6RAY - chains 4 and 7 of the 12 polymer chains in the assembly; structure by electron microscopy, 4.28 A resolution (low resolution: residue-level contacts below are approximate; hydrogen-bond / salt-bridge calls are withheld).

== Chain 4 ==
Molecule: DNA replication licensing factor MCM4
From: Drosophila melanogaster
Notes: EC 3.6.4.12
Reference sequence: Q26454 (MCM4_DROME); residues 1-866 here = UniProt positions 1-866
Sequence (866 residues; each row starts with the number of its first residue):
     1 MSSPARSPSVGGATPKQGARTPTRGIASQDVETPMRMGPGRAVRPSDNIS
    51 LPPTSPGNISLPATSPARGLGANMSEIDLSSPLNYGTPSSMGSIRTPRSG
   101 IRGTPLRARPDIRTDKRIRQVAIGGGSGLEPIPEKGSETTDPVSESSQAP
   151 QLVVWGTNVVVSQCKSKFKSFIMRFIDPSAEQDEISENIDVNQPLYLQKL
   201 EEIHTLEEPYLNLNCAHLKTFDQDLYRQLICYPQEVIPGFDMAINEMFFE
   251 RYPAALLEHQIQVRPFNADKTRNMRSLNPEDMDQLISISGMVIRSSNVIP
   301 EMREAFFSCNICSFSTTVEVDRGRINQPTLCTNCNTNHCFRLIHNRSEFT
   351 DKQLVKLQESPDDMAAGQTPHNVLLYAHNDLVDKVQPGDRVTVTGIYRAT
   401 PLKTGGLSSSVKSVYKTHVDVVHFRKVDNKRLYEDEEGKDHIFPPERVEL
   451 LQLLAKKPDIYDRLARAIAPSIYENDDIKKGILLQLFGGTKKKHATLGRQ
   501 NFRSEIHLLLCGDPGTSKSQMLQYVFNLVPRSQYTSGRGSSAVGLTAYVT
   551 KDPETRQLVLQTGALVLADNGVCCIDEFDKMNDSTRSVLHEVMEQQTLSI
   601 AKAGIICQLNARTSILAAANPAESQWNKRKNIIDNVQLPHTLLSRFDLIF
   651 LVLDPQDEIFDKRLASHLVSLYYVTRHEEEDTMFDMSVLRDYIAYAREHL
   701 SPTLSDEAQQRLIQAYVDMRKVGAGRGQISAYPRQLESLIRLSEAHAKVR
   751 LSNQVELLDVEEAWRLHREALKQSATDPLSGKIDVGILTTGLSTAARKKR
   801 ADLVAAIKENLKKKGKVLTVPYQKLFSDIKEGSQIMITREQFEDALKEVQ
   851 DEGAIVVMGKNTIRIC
Not modelled in the structure: 1-156, 263-265, 777-866
Curated features (UniProtKB/Swiss-Prot):
  - motif: Ser644 to Asp647 (Arginine finger)
  - binding site (ATP): Gly512 to Ser519
  - modified residue: Ser55 (Phosphoserine), Ser81 (Phosphoserine), Thr87 (Phosphothreonine)
  - mutagenesis: Lys518 (K518A: Slightly reduces complex helicase activity)
Ligand contacts:
  - ATP (adenosine-5'-triphosphate), molecule 1: Ile472, Glu474, Asp476, Pro514, Gly515, Thr516, Ser517, Lys518, Ser519, Gln520, Met521, Glu577, Ala618
  - ATP, molecule 2: Gln500, Phe502, His590, Arg645, Pro733, Arg734
Reported in the primary citation:
  - catalytic residues: Arg645 (citing earlier work)
  - mutagenesis - R645A: unchanged catalytic activity

== Chain 7 ==
Molecule: DNA replication licensing factor Mcm7
From: Drosophila melanogaster
Notes: EC 3.6.4.12
Reference sequence: Q9XYU0 (MCM7_DROME); numbering as in UniProt (aligned over 1-720)
Sequence (720 residues; each row starts with the number of its first residue):
     1 MARRDYAQDRESIKTFLSEFCKCDDDGKKEFVYGSQLVKLAHREQVLITI
    51 DLDDLAEFNESLAEAVVDNCRRYTSIFSDVIAELLPSYKQQEVHAKDALD
   101 VYIEHRLMMESRTRNPMEQRDERNSFPSELMKRFEVGFKPLSTEKAHSIR
   151 EVKAQHIGKLVTVRGIVTRCTEVKPMMVVATYTCDRCGSETYQPVNSLSF
   201 TPVHDCPSDDCRVNKAGGRLYLQTRGSKFVKFQEVKMQEHSDQVPVGHIP
   251 RSMTIMCRGEVTRMAQPGDHIVVSGVFLPLMRTGFAQMIQGLLSETFLQA
   301 HRIICINKNDEISDKDAELTPEELEELAQDDFYERLATSLAPEIYGHLDV
   351 KKALLLLLVGGVDKRPDGMKIRGNINICLMGDPGVAKSQLLGYISRLAVR
   401 SQYTTGRGSSGVGLTAAVMKDPLTGEMTLEGGALVLADQGVCCIDEFDKM
   451 ADQDRTAIHEVMEQQTISIAKAGIMTTLNARVSILAAANPAFGRYNPRRT
   501 VEQNIQLPAALLSRFDLLWLIQDKPDRDNDLRLAKHITYVHSHSKQPPTR
   551 VKALDMNLMRRYINLCKRKNPTIPDELTDYIVGAYVELRREARNQKDMTF
   601 TSARNLLGILRLSTALARLRLSDSVEKDDVAEALRLLEMSKDSLNQIHEH
   651 QKGHVPNTSDRIFAIVRELAGSGKAVKISDIMDRCTTKGFKPDQVDKCID
   701 DYEELNVWQVNMGRTKITFM
Not modelled in the structure: 1-2, 88-97, 111-118, 141-148, 165-166, 182-189, 237, 253, 275-276, 282-290, 294-296, 317-320, 420, 647-720
Ligand contacts:
  - ADP (adenosine-5'-diphosphate): Glu343, Ile344, Tyr345, His347, Pro383, Gly384, Val385, Ala386, Lys387, Ser388, Leu533, His536, Ile537
  - ATP (adenosine-5'-triphosphate): His459, Glu463, Arg514, Ala603, Arg604
Reported in the primary citation:
  - catalytic residues: Arg514 (citing earlier work)
  - mutagenesis - R514A: unchanged catalytic activity

== Interface between chain 4 and chain 7 ==
Contacting residue pairs (94; chain 4 residue first):
  Thr157(4) - His105(7)
  Asn158(4) - His105(7)
  Tyr232(4) - Tyr102(7)
  Ser276(4) - Arg263(7)
  Pro279(4) - Lys231(7)
  Met282(4) - Pro175(7)
  Asp283(4) - Arg225(7)
  Arg324(4) - Tyr221(7)
  Asn326(4) - Arg219(7)
  Pro361(4) - Asn479(7)
  Asp362(4) - Gln465(7)
  Asp362(4) - Asn479(7)
  Asp362(4) - Arg481(7)
  Asp363(4) - Arg481(7)
  Met364(4) - Thr477(7)
  Met364(4) - Asn479(7)
  Met364(4) - Arg481(7)
  Ala366(4) - Asp438(7)
  Ala366(4) - Gln439(7)
  Ala366(4) - Arg481(7)
  Gly367(4) - Val435(7)
  Gly367(4) - Leu436(7)
  Gly367(4) - Asp438(7)
  Gly367(4) - Leu478(7)
  Gly367(4) - Asn479(7)
  His371(4) - Glu172(7)
  Ser409(4) - Pro202(7)
  Ser410(4) - Ser199(7)
  Ser410(4) - Phe200(7)
  Val411(4) - Ser199(7)
  Val411(4) - Phe200(7)
  Val411(4) - Thr201(7)
  Val411(4) - Pro202(7)
  Lys412(4) - Leu198(7)
  Ser413(4) - Pro175(7)
  Ser413(4) - Met176(7)
  Ser413(4) - Met177(7)
  Ser413(4) - Leu198(7)
  Ser413(4) - Phe232(7)
  Val414(4) - Pro175(7)
  Val414(4) - Phe232(7)
  Tyr415(4) - Pro175(7)
  Tyr415(4) - Met177(7)
  Tyr415(4) - Leu222(7)
  Tyr415(4) - Phe229(7)
  Thr417(4) - Lys174(7)
  Pro470(4) - Asp367(7)
  Ser471(4) - Asp367(7)
  Gly515(4) - Ala603(7)
  Ser519(4) - Glu463(7)
  Gln520(4) - Met369(7)
  Gln523(4) - Met369(7)
  Asn527(4) - Arg365(7)
  Asn527(4) - Gly368(7)
  Tyr534(4) - Glu460(7)
  Tyr534(4) - Glu463(7)
  Tyr534(4) - Ser468(7)
  Thr535(4) - Glu460(7)
  Thr535(4) - Ser468(7)
  Ser536(4) - Glu460(7)
  Gly537(4) - Thr456(7)
  Arg538(4) - Gln453(7)
  Arg538(4) - Thr456(7)
  Gly539(4) - Lys471(7)
  Ser540(4) - Ile469(7)
  Ser540(4) - Ala470(7)
  Gly544(4) - Ala470(7)
  Lys551(4) - Gly425(7)
  Glu577(4) - His459(7)
  Gln625(4) - Phe600(7)
  Asp654(4) - Arg589(7)
  Gln656(4) - Arg593(7)
  Gln656(4) - Lys596(7)
  Asp657(4) - Arg589(7)
  Asp657(4) - Arg593(7)
  Glu658(4) - Val586(7)
  Glu658(4) - Arg589(7)
  Glu658(4) - Arg590(7)
  Glu658(4) - Arg593(7)
  Asp661(4) - Tyr585(7)
  Asp661(4) - Arg589(7)
  Lys662(4) - Val582(7)
  Lys662(4) - Val586(7)
  Ala665(4) - Val582(7)
  Ala665(4) - Leu606(7)
  Ser666(4) - Thr578(7)
  Ser666(4) - Val582(7)
  Ser670(4) - Thr578(7)
  Leu671(4) - Pro366(7)
  Tyr672(4) - Lys364(7)
  Tyr672(4) - Ile371(7)
  Tyr672(4) - Leu607(7)
  Tyr672(4) - Leu610(7)
  Tyr673(4) - Ile573(7)
Interface residues without a listed pair, chain 4 (74 interface residues in all): Glu235, Asn278, Glu280, Gln358, Ser360, Ala365, Gln368, Thr369, Tyr397, Thr404, Tyr524, Leu528, Ser541, Ala547, Tyr548, Thr550, Asp576, Lys580, Ser624, Val669
Interface residues without a listed pair, chain 7 (70 interface residues in all): Ala98, Val101, Val230, Pro267, Leu429, Arg455, Ala472, Met475, Pro508, Ala509

== In short ==
The interface between chain 4 and chain 7 involves 74 residues on one side and 70 on the other. One ATP
molecule is bound between chain 4 and chain 7. Bound to chain 4: ATP. Ligands of chain 7: ADP. From the paper:
catalytic residues Arg645(4) and Arg514(7); R645A of chain 4 leaves catalytic activity unchanged.
Chain 4 is DNA replication licensing factor MCM4 and chain 7 is DNA replication licensing factor Mcm7, both
from Drosophila melanogaster; the structure, D. melanogaster CMG-DNA, State 2A, was determined by electron
microscopy (same publication as 6RAZ, 6RAW and 6RAX).
